Entry 6RK7 (X-ray diffraction, 1.80 A resolution); this record covers chains A and E of the 6 polymer chains in the assembly.

[Chain A (and E)]
Molecule: Methionine adenosyltransferase
Organism: Ureaplasma urealyticum serovar 7 str. ATCC 27819
Notes: EC 2.5.1.6; chain E of this document is another copy of the same molecule, construct and numbering; everything in this record applies to it too
UniProt: B2NE58 (B2NE58_UREUR); residues 1-376 here = UniProt positions 1-376
Sequence (382 residues; each row starts with the number of its first residue):
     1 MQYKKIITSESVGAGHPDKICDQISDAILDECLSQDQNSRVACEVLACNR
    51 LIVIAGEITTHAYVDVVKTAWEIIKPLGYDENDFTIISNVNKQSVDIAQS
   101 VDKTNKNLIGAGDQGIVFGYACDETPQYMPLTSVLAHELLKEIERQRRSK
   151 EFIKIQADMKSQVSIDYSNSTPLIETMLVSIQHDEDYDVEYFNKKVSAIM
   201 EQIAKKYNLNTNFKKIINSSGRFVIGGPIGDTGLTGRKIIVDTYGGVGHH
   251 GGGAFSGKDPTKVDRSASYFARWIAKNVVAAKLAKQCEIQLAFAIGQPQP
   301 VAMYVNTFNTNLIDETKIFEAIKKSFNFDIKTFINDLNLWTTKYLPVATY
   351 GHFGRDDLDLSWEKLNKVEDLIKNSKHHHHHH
Disordered / not traced: 1-3, 378-382 (chain E: 1, 377-382)
Differences from the reference sequence: expression tag (377-382)
Small-molecule neighbours:
  - S-adenosylmethionine (SAM), molecule 1: His-16, Pro-17, Asp-158, Lys-160, Ser-180, Ser-220, Arg-222, Phe-223, Ile-225, Gly-230, Asp-231
  - S-adenosylmethionine (SAM), molecule 2: Ala-42, Glu-57, Gln-93, Asp-96, Ile-97, Gly-112, Asp-113, Lys-262, Ile-295
  - S-adenosylmethionine (SAM), molecule 3: Ile-58, Thr-59, Thr-60, His-61, Ala-62, Tyr-63, Val-64, Val-66, Val-90, Asn-91, Lys-92
From the paper describing this entry:
  - conformationally variable residues (loop rearrangement, side-chain flip): Trp-71, Asn-89 to Ile-116
  - binding site for S-adenosylmethionine: Ile-58, Val-64, Trp-71, Asn-82, Gln-93, Ser-94

[How chain A and chain E interact]
Residue-residue contacts (19):
  Asp-123(A) / Asn-212(E)
  Thr-125(A) / Asn-212(E)  hydrogen bond (backbone-side chain)
  Pro-126(A) / Asn-212(E)
  Pro-126(A) / Phe-213(E)
  Pro-126(A) / Lys-214(E)
  Tyr-128(A) / Asn-212(E)
  Thr-171(A) / Lys-194(E)  hydrogen bond
  Asn-208(A) / Lys-215(E)  hydrogen bond (side chain-backbone)
  Lys-282(A) / Leu-209(E)  hydrogen bond (side chain-backbone)
  Lys-282(A) / Asn-210(E)
  Arg-355(A) / Gln-2(E)  hydrogen bond (backbone-side chain)
  Asp-356(A) / Gln-2(E)  hydrogen bond (backbone-side chain)
  Leu-358(A) / Gln-2(E)  hydrogen bond (backbone-side chain)
  Asp-359(A) / Gln-2(E)
  Asp-359(A) / Tyr-3(E)  hydrogen bond (side chain-backbone)
  Leu-365(A) / Asn-169(E)  hydrogen bond (backbone-side chain)
  Leu-365(A) / Leu-173(E)  hydrophobic
  Asn-366(A) / Asn-169(E)
  Glu-369(A) / Ser-170(E)  hydrogen bond
Also at the interface, not in a pair above, chain A (21 interface residues in all): Glu-124, Lys-206, Asn-210, Thr-211, Ala-280, Val-368, Ile-372
Also at the interface, not in a pair above, chain E (16 interface residues in all): Thr-171, Glu-190, Asn-208, Ile-217

[Overview]
Chain A and chain E form an interface of 21 and 16 residues respectively, with 10 hydrogen bonds. Polar pairs
include Thr-125(A)/Asn-212(E), Thr-171(A)/Lys-194(E) and Asn-208(A)/Lys-215(E). Bound to chain A: 3 copies of
S-adenosylmethionine. The paper reports a binding site for S-adenosylmethionine at Ile-58(A), Val-64(A) and
Trp-71(A) among others; conformational variability at Trp-71(A) and Asn-89(A).
Chain A and chain E are both Methionine adenosyltransferase (Ureaplasma urealyticum serovar 7 str. ATCC
27819); the structure, Inter-dimeric interface controls function and stability of S-methionine
adenosyltransferase from U. urealiticum, was determined by X-ray diffraction, deposited together with 6RJS,
6RK5 and 6RKC.
